PDB entry 7EJP | X-ray diffraction, 3.10 A resolution | chains A and B

# Chain A (and B)
Molecule: 4-alpha-glucanotransferase
From: Candida glabrata CBS 138
Notes: EC 2.4.1.25, 3.2.1.33; chain B of this document is another copy of the same molecule, construct and numbering; everything in this record applies to it too
UniProt: Q6FSK0 (Q6FSK0_CANGA); residues 1-1528 here = UniProt positions 1-1528
Amino-acid sequence (1536 residues; row label = number of the first residue in the row):
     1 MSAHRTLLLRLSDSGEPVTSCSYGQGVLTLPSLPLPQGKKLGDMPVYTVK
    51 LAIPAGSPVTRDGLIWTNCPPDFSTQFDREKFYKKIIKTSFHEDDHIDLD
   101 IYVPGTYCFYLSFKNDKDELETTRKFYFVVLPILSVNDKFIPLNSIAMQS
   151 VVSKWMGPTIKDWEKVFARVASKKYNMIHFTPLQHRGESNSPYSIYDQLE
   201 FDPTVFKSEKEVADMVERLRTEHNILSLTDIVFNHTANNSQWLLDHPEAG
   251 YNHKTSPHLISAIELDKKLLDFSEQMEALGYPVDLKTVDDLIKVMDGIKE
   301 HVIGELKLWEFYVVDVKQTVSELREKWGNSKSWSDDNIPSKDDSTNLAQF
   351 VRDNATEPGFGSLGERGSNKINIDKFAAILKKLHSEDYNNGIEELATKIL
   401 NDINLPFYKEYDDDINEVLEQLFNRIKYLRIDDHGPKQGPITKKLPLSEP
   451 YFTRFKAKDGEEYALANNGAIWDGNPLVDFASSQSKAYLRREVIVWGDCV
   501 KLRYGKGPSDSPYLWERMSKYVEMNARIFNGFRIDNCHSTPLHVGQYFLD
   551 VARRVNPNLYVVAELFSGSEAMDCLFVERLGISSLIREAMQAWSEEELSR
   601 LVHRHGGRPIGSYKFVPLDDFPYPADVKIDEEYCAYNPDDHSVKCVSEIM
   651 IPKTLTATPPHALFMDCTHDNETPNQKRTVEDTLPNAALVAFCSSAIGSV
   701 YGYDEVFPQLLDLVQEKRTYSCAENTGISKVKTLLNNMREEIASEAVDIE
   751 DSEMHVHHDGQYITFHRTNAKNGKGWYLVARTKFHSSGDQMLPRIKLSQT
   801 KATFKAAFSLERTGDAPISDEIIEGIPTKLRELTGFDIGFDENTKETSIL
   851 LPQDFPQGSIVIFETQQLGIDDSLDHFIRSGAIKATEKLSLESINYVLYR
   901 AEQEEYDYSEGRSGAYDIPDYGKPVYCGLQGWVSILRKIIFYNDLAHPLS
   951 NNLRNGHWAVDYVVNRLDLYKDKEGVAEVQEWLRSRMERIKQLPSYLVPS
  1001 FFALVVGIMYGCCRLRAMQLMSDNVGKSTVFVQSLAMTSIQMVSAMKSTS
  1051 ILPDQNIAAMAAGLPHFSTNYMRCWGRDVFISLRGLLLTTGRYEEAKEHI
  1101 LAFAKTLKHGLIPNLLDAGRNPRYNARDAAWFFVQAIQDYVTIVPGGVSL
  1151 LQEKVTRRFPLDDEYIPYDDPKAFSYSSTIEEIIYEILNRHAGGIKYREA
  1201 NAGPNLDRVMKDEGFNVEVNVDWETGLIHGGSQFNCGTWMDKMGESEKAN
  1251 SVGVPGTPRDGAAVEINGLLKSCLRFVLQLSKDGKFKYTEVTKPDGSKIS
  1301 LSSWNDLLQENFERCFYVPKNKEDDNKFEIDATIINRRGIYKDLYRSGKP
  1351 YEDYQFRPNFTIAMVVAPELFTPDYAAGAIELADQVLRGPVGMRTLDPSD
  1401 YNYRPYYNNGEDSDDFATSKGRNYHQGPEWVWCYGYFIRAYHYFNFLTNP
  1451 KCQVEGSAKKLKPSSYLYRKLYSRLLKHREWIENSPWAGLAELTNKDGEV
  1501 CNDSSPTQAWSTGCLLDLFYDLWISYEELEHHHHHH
Unresolved in the structure: 1-2, 1529-1536
Sequence notes: engineered mutation Ala-470 (Trp in Q6FSK0); expression tag (1529-1536)
Reported in the primary citation:
  - catalytic residues: Glu-564, Asp-1241, Glu-1492 (citing earlier work)
  - mutagenesis - W470A: decreased catalytic activity (GT activity) (citing earlier work)

# How chain A and chain B interact
Residue-residue contacts (8; chain A residue first):
  Pro-71(A) with Pro-1450(B), hydrophobic
  Ser-74(A) with Asp-1374(B)
  Asn-1326(A) with Glu-461(B)
  Ala-1458(A) with Trp-66(B), hydrophobic; Phe-82(B); Tyr-110(B)
  Lys-1459(A) with Phe-82(B); Tyr-110(B), hydrogen bond (backbone-side chain)
Interface residues without a listed pair, chain A (6 interface residues in all): Ser-1457
Interface residues without a listed pair, chain B (8 interface residues in all): Glu-80, Leu-120

# In short
Chain A and chain B form an interface of 6 and 8 residues respectively; the contacts include 1 hydrogen bond.
Its one hydrogen-bonded contact is Lys-1459(A)/Tyr-110(B). The paper reports catalytic residues Glu-564(A),
Asp-1241(A) and Glu-1492(A); W470A of chain A reduces catalytic activity (GT activity).
Chain A and chain B are both 4-alpha-glucanotransferase (Candida glabrata CBS 138); the structure, Crystal
Structure of the Candida Glabrata Glycogen Debranching Enzyme (W470A) in complex with maltohexaose, was
determined by X-ray diffraction (same publication as 7EIM, 7EJT, 7EKW and 7EKX).
